Entry 6FKF (electron microscopy, 3.15 A resolution); this record covers chains A and F of the 26 polymer chains in the assembly.

Chain A:
Protein: ATP synthase subunit alpha, chloroplastic
Organism: Spinacia oleracea
Notes: EC 3.6.3.14
Reference sequence: P06450 (ATPA_SPIOL); residue numbers follow UniProt; this construct covers 1-507
Amino-acid sequence (507 residues; numbered 1 to 507; the number before each row is that of its first residue):
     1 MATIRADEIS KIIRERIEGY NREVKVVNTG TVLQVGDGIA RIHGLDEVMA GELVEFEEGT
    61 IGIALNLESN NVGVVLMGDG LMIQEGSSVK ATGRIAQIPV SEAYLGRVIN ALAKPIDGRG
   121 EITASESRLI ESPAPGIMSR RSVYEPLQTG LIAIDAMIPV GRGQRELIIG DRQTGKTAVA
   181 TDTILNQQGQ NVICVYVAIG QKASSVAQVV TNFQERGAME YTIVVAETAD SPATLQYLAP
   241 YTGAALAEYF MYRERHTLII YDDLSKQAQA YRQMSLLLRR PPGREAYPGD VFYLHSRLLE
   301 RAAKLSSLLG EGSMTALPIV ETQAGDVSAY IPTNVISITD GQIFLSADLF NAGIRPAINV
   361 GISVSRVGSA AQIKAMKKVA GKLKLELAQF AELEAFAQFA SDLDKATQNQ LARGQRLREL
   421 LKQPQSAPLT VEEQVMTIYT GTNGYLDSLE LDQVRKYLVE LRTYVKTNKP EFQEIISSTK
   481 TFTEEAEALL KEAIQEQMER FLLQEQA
Not modelled in the structure: 1-2, 505-507
Ion coordination: Mg2+: Thr177 (together with ATP)
Residues lining bound ligands: ATP (adenosine-5'-triphosphate): Arg172, Gln173, Thr174, Gly175, Lys176, Thr177, Ala178, Asp263, Phe350, Arg355, Pro356, Gln423, Pro424, Gln425
UniProt features mapped onto this chain:
  - binding site (ATP): Gly170 to Thr177
  - site: Ser363 (Required for activity)
From the paper describing this entry:
  - conformationally variable residues (side-chain flip): Arg366

Chain F:
Protein: ATP synthase subunit beta, chloroplastic
Organism: Spinacia oleracea
Notes: EC 3.6.3.14
Reference sequence: P00825 (ATPB_SPIOL); residue numbers follow UniProt; this construct covers 1-498
Amino-acid sequence (498 residues; each row starts with the number of its first residue):
     1 MRINPTTSDP GVSTLEKKNL GRIAQIIGPV LDVAFPPGKM PNIYNALIVK GRDTAGQPMN
    61 VTCEVQQLLG NNRVRAVAMS ATDGLTRGME VIDTGAPLSV PVGGATLGRI FNVLGEPVDN
   121 LGPVDTRTTS PIHRSAPAFT QLDTKLSIFE TGIKVVDLLA PYRRGGKIGL FGGAGVGKTV
   181 LIMELINNIA KAHGGVSVFG GVGERTREGN DLYMEMKESG VINEQNIAES KVALVYGQMN
   241 EPPGARMRVG LTALTMAEYF RDVNEQDVLL FIDNIFRFVQ AGSEVSALLG RMPSAVGYQP
   301 TLSTEMGSLQ ERITSTKEGS ITSIQAVYVP ADDLTDPAPA TTFAHLDATT VLSRGLAAKG
   361 IYPAVDPLDS TSTMLQPRIV GEEHYEIAQR VKETLQRYKE LQDIIAILGL DELSEEDRLT
   421 VARARKIERF LSQPFFVAEV FTGSPGKYVG LAETIRGFQL ILSGELDSLP EQAFYLVGNI
   481 DEATAKAMNL EMESKLKK
Not modelled in the structure: 1-16, 497-498
Ion coordination: Mg2+: Thr179 (together with ADP)
Residues lining bound ligands:
  - ADP (adenosine-5'-diphosphate): Gly173, Ala174, Gly175, Val176, Gly177, Lys178, Thr179, Val180, Glu208, Tyr362, Pro363, Phe435, Ala438, Phe441, Thr442
  - ATP (adenosine-5'-triphosphate): Ser372, Thr373, Gln376, Tyr385
UniProt features mapped onto this chain:
  - binding site (ATP): Gly172 to Thr179

How chain A and chain F interact:
Contacting residue pairs - 80 pairs, chain A then chain F:
  Leu33(A) - Gly70(F)
  Gln34(A) - Leu68(F)
  Gln34(A) - Leu69(F)  hydrogen bond (side chain-backbone)
  Gln34(A) - Gly70(F)
  Val35(A) - Ile43(F)  hydrophobic
  Val35(A) - Gln67(F)
  Val35(A) - Leu68(F)  hydrogen bond (backbone-backbone)
  Gly36(A) - Gln67(F)
  Asp37(A) - Gln67(F)
  Asp37(A) - Arg291(F)  salt bridge
  Leu81(A) - Asn42(F)
  Leu81(A) - Ile43(F)  hydrophobic
  Leu81(A) - Tyr44(F)  hydrophobic
  Met82(A) - Asn42(F)
  Ile83(A) - Leu68(F)
  Gln84(A) - Gly38(F)  hydrogen bond (side chain-backbone)
  Glu85(A) - Met40(F)
  Glu85(A) - Leu68(F)
  Glu85(A) - Gly70(F)  hydrogen bond (side chain-backbone)
  Glu85(A) - Asn71(F)  hydrogen bond (side chain-backbone)
  Glu85(A) - Asn72(F)  hydrogen bond (side chain-backbone)
  Ile116(A) - Phe139(F)
  Ile116(A) - Thr140(F)
  Asp117(A) - Thr140(F)
  Gly118(A) - Thr140(F)
  Arg172(A) - Phe343(F)
  Arg172(A) - Val351(F)
  Arg172(A) - Asp369(F)  salt bridge
  Gln173(A) - Thr371(F)
  Lys202(A) - Glu311(F)
  Lys202(A) - Ala344(F)
  Lys202(A) - His345(F)
  Lys202(A) - Leu346(F)  hydrogen bond (side chain-backbone)
  Lys202(A) - Asp347(F)  salt bridge
  Ala203(A) - Phe139(F)
  Ala203(A) - Leu142(F)
  Ala203(A) - Glu311(F)  hydrogen bond (backbone-side chain)
  Val206(A) - Phe139(F)  hydrophobic
  Ala207(A) - Phe139(F)
  Gln208(A) - Thr144(F)
  Gln208(A) - Leu146(F)
  Thr211(A) - Thr144(F)
  Thr228(A) - Glu311(F)
  Ala229(A) - Gly307(F)
  Ala229(A) - His345(F)
  Asp230(A) - Ala136(F)
  Asp230(A) - Gly307(F)
  Asp230(A) - Glu311(F)
  Lys266(A) - Ala344(F)
  Arg272(A) - Ser294(F)
  Arg272(A) - Ala295(F)
  Gln273(A) - Pro300(F)
  Gln273(A) - Thr301(F)
  Gln273(A) - Thr304(F)  hydrogen bond
  Leu276(A) - Met292(F)
  Leu276(A) - Pro293(F)
  Leu276(A) - Ser294(F)
  Leu276(A) - Pro300(F)  hydrophobic
  Leu277(A) - Thr301(F)
  Arg279(A) - Gly290(F)  hydrogen bond (side chain-backbone)
  Arg279(A) - Met292(F)
  Arg280(A) - Met292(F)
  Glu285(A) - Ala295(F)
  Ala286(A) - Ser294(F)
  Ala286(A) - Ala295(F)
  Gln323(A) - Thr335(F)
  Gln323(A) - Ala340(F)
  Ala324(A) - Thr335(F)
  Asp348(A) - Gln396(F)  hydrogen bond
  Asn351(A) - Leu368(F)  hydrogen bond (side chain-backbone)
  Asn351(A) - Lys392(F)
  Asn351(A) - Glu393(F)
  Asn351(A) - Gln396(F)  hydrogen bond
  Ala352(A) - Glu393(F)
  Gly353(A) - Glu393(F)
  Arg355(A) - Tyr385(F)  hydrogen bond
  Arg355(A) - Gln389(F)
  Gln398(A) - Ile404(F)
  Gln398(A) - Asp417(F)
  Gln425(A) - Gln376(F)
Also at the interface, not in a pair above, chain A (51 interface residues in all): Gly80, Val108, Gln201, Ser204, Arg216, Ser231, Ser275, Ala347, Phe399
Also at the interface, not in a pair above, chain F (60 interface residues in all): Arg73, Arg163, Ser303, Ser308, Leu334, Thr349, Thr373, Arg378, Arg397, Glu400, Leu401, Glu412, Ser414

In short:
Chain A and chain F form an interface of 51 and 60 residues respectively; the contacts include 14 hydrogen
bonds and 3 salt bridges. Polar pairs include Asp37(A)-Arg291(F), Arg172(A)-Asp369(F) and Lys202(A)-Asp347(F).
ATP is bound between chain A and chain F. Bound to chain F: ADP. The paper reports conformational variability
at Arg366(A).
Chain A is ATP synthase subunit alpha, chloroplastic and chain F is ATP synthase subunit beta, chloroplastic,
both from Spinacia oleracea; the structure, Chloroplast F1Fo conformation 1, was determined by electron
microscopy, deposited together with 6FKH and 6FKI.
